PDB entry 6QV1 | X-ray diffraction, 3.48 A resolution | chains B and E of the 3 polymer chains in the assembly

# Chain B
Name: Uncharacterized ABC transporter ATP-binding protein TM_0288
Source organism: Thermotoga maritima (strain ATCC 43589 / MSB8 / DSM 3109 / JCM 10099)
Notes: fragment: ABC transporter
Reference sequence: Q9WYC4 (Y288_THEMA); residue numbers follow UniProt; this construct covers 1-598
Amino-acid sequence (599 residues; each row starts with the number of its first residue):
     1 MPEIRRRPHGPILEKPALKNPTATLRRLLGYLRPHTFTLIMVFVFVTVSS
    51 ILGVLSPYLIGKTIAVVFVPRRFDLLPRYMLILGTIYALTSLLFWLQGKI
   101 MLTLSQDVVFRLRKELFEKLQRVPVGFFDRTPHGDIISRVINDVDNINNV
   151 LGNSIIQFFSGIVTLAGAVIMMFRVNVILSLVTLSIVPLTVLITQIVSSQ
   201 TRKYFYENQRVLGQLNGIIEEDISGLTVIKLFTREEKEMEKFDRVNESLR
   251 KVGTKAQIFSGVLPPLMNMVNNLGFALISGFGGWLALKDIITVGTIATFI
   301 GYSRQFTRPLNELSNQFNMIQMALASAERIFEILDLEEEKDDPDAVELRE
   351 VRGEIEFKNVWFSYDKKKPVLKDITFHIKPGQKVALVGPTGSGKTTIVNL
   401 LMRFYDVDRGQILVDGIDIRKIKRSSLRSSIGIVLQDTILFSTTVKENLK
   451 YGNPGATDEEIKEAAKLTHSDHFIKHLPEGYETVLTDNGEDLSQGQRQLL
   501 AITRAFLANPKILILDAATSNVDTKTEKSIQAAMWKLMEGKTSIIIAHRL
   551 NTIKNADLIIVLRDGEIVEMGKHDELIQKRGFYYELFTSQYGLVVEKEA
Unresolved in the structure: 1-21, 595-599
Differences from the reference sequence: engineered mutation Ala65 (Asp in Q9WYC4), Ala517 (Glu in Q9WYC4); expression tag (599)
Bound ions: Mg2+: Thr395, Gln436 (together with ATP-gamma-S)
Ligand contacts:
  - ATP-gamma-S (AGS; phosphothiophosphoric acid-adenylate ester), molecule 1: Tyr364, Val370, Pro389, Thr390, Gly391, Ser392, Gly393, Lys394, Thr395, Thr396, Tyr405, Gln436, His548
  - ATP-gamma-S (AGS), molecule 2: Glu490, Asp491, Leu492, Ser493, Gln494, Gly495, Gln496, Asn521
What the authors report for this chain:
  - mutagenesis - E517A: abolished catalytic activity

# Chain E
Name: Nb_TM1
Source organism: Vicugna pacos
Notes: fragment: nanobody
Amino-acid sequence (118 residues; each row starts with the number of its first residue; numbers below 1 keep their minus sign (Gly-2 is residue -2)):
    -2 GPSQGQLVESGGGLVQAGGSLTLSCAASVRDISFFAVGWFRQAPGKQREL
    48 VAQMTSLRKINYADSVKGRFTISRDDAKNTVSLQMNSLKPEDTAVYYCHA
    98 SLPGLPYWGQGTPVTVSA
Unresolved in the structure: -2 to 0
Cystine bridges: Cys22-Cys95

# Interface between chain B and chain E
Contacting residue pairs (13; chain B residue first):
  Asn551(B) with Pro100(E)
  Lys554(B) with Pro100(E); Gly101(E)
  His573(B) with Gly101(E), hydrogen bond (side chain-backbone)
  Ile577(B) with Leu102(E), hydrophobic
  Phe587(B) with Pro100(E); Leu102(E), hydrophobic
  Thr588(B) with Gln1(E); Leu102(E)
  Tyr591(B) with Leu99(E), hydrophobic; Pro100(E)
  Val594(B) with Gln1(E); Val26(E)
Also at the interface, not in a pair above, chain B (11 interface residues in all): Arg580, Tyr584, Leu593
Also at the interface, not in a pair above, chain E (8 interface residues in all): Phe31, Tyr104

# In short
Chain B and chain E form an interface of 11 and 8 residues respectively; the contacts include 1 hydrogen bond.
The hydrogen-bonded pair is His573(B)-Gly101(E). Bound to chain B: ATP-gamma-S. Thr395(B) and Gln436(B)
coordinate Mg2+. The paper reports that E517A of chain B abolishes catalytic activity.
Here chain B is Uncharacterized ABC transporter ATP-binding protein TM_0288 (Thermotoga maritima (strain ATCC
43589 / MSB8 / DSM 3109 / JCM 10099)) and chain E is Nb_TM1 (Vicugna pacos). Entry 6QV1 (Structure of
ATPgS-bound outward-facing TM287/288 in complex with nanobody Nb_TM1) was determined by X-ray diffraction
together with 6QUZ, 6QV0 and 6QV2 from the same study.
